PDB entry 8IND | X-ray diffraction, 1.85 A resolution | chain A

# Chain A
Protein: Glycosyltransferase
From: Catharanthus roseus
Notes: EC 2.4.1.-
UniProtKB: A0A385Z961 (A0A385Z961_CATRO); residue numbers follow UniProt; this construct covers 11-474
Amino-acid sequence (465 residues; each row starts with the number of its first residue):
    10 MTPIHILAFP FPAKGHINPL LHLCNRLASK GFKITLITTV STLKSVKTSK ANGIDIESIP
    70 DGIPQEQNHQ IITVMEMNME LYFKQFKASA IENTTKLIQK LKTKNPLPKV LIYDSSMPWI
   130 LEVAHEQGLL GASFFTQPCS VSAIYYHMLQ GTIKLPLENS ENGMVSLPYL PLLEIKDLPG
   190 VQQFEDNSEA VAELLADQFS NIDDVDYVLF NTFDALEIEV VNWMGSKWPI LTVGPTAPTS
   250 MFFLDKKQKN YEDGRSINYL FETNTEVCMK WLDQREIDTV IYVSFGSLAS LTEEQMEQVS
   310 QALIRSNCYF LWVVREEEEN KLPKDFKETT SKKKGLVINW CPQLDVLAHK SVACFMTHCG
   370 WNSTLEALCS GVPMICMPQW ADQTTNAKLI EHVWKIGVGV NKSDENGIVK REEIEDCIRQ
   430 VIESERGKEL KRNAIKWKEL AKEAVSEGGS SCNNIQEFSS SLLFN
Unresolved in the structure: 10-12, 76-78, 165-172, 248-266, 413-415, 473-474
Differences from the reference sequence: initiating methionine (10)
Small-molecule neighbours:
  - Resibufogenin (6JI; 5-[(1R,2S,4R,6R,7R,10S,11S,14S,16R)-14-hydroxy-7,11-dimethyl-3-oxapentacyclo[8.8.0.02,4.02,7.011,16]octadecan-6-yl]pyran-2-one): F20, H25, I81, M84, E85, M88, S125, Q146, F193, V200, L203, L204, Q207, L297, W389
  - UDP (uridine-5'-diphosphate): K23, G24, N27, Y268, Y291, S293, G295, S296, L297, V322, W349, C350, Q352, H367, G369, W370, N371, S372, E375, Q392

# Summary
Ligands of chain A: Resibufogenin and UDP.
Chain A is Glycosyltransferase (Catharanthus roseus); the structure, Crystal structure of UGT74AN3-UDP-RES,
was determined by X-ray diffraction (same publication as 8INA, 8INO, 8INV, 8WRJ and 8WRK).
